PDB entry 7W43 | X-ray diffraction, 3.00 A resolution | chains D and G of the 12 polymer chains in the assembly

[Chain D (and G)]
Molecule: Uncharacterized ATPase YjoB
From: Bacillus subtilis (strain 168)
Notes: EC 3.-.-.-; fragment: N-terminal domain; chain G of this document is another copy of the same molecule, construct and numbering; everything in this record applies to it too
UniProtKB: O34703 (YJOB_BACSU); residue numbers follow UniProt; this construct covers 1-159
Sequence (161 residues; row label = number of the first residue in the row; numbers below 1 keep their minus sign (Gly-1 is residue -1)):
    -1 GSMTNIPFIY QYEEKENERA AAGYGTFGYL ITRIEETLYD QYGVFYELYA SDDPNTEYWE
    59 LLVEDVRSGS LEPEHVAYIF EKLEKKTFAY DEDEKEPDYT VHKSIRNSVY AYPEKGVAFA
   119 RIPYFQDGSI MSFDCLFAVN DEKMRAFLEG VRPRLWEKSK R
Not modelled in the structure: -1 to 2, 158-159 (chain G: -1 to 3, 158-159)
Construct notes: expression tag (-1 to 0)

[Chain D / chain G interface]
Contacting residue pairs (10):
  Lys93(D) - Glu58(G)
  Lys93(D) - Lys156(G)  hydrogen bond (backbone-side chain)
  Lys93(D) - Ser157(G)
  Glu94(D) - Glu92(G)
  Glu94(D) - Glu94(G)
  Pro95(D) - Ser157(G)
  Tyr97(D) - Ser157(G)  hydrogen bond (side chain-backbone)
  Ser157(D) - Lys93(G)  hydrogen bond
  Ser157(D) - Pro95(G)
  Ser157(D) - Tyr97(G)
Also at the interface, not in a pair above, chain D (7 interface residues in all): Leu153, Lys156

[Overview]
Chain D and chain G form an interface of 7 and 8 residues respectively; the contacts include 3 hydrogen bonds.
Polar pairs include Lys93(D)-Lys156(G), Tyr97(D)-Ser157(G) and Ser157(D)-Lys93(G).
Chain D and chain G are both Uncharacterized ATPase YjoB (Bacillus subtilis (strain 168)); the structure,
Crystal structure of Bacillus subtilis YjoB N-terminal domain, was determined by X-ray diffraction together
with 7W42 and 7W46 from the same study.
